5OSK - chains D and E of the 6 polymer chains in the assembly; structure by X-ray diffraction, 2.11 A resolution.

== Chain D ==
Name: Tubulin beta-2B chain
Source organism: Bos taurus
UniProtKB: Q6B856 (TBB2B_BOVIN); the author numbering skips numbers that UniProt does not, so the offset changes along the chain: 1-42 = UniProt 1-42; 45-360 = UniProt 43-358; 369-455 = UniProt 359-445
Amino-acid sequence (445 residues; each row starts with the number of its first residue; note: 10 numbers in that range are skipped by the numbering (no residue carries them; nothing is unmodelled there)):
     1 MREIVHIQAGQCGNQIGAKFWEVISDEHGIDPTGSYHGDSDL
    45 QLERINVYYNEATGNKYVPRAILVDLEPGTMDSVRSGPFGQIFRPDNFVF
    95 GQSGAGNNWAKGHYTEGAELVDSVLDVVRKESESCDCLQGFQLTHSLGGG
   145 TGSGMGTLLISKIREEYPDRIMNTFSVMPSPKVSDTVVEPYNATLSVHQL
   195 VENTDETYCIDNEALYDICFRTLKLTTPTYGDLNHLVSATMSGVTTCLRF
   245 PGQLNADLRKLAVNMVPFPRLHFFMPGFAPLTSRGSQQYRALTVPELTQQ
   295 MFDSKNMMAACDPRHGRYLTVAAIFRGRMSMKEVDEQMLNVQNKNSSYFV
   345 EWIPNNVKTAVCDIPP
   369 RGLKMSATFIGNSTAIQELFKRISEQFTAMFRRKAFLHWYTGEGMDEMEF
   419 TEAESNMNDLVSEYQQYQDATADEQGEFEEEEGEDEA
Not modelled in the structure: 1, 276-285, 442-455
Ion coordination: Mg2+: Gln11 (together with GDP)
Ligand contacts: GDP (guanosine-5'-diphosphate): Gly10, Gln11, Cys12, Gln15, Ile16, Asp69, Glu71, Asn101, Ser140, Gly142, Gly143, Gly144, Thr145, Gly146, Val171, Pro173, Val177, Ser178, Glu183, Asn206, Leu209, Tyr224, Leu227, Asn228, Val231
Curated features (UniProtKB/Swiss-Prot):
  - motif: Met1 to Ile4 (MREI motif)
  - binding site (GTP): Gln11, Glu71, Ser140, Gly144, Thr145, Gly146, Asn206, Asn228
  - binding site (Mg(2+)): Glu71
  - modified residue: Ser40 (Phosphoserine), Thr57 (Phosphothreonine), Lys60 (N6-acetyllysine), Ser174 (Phosphoserine), Thr287 (Phosphothreonine), Thr292 (Phosphothreonine), Arg320 (Omega-N-methylarginine), Glu448 (5-glutamyl polyglutamate)
  - cross-link (Glycyl lysine isopeptide (Lys-Gly)): Lys60 (interchain with G-Cter in ubiquitin), Lys326 (interchain with G-Cter in ubiquitin)
What the authors report for this chain:
  - binding site for the ligand A9Q: Cys241, Leu242, Leu255, Met259, Ala316, Asn349, Lys352, Ala354

== Chain E ==
Name: Stathmin-4
Source organism: Rattus norvegicus
UniProtKB: P63043 (STMN4_RAT); residues 5-145 here correspond to UniProt positions 49-189 (UniProt number = residue number + 44)
Amino-acid sequence (143 residues; numbered 3 to 145; the number before each row is that of its first residue):
     3 MADMEVIELNKCTSGQSFEVILKPPSFDGVPEFNASLPRRRDPSLEEIQK
    53 KLEAAEERRKYQEAELLKHLAEKREHEREVIQKAIEENNNFIKMAKEKLA
   103 QKMESNKENREAHLAAMLERLQEKDKHAEEVRKNKELKEEASR
Not modelled in the structure: 3-5, 29-43, 144-145
Sequence notes: initiating methionine (3); expression tag (4)
Curated features (UniProtKB/Swiss-Prot):
  - modified residue: Ser46 (Phosphoserine)

== How chain D and chain E interact ==
Contacting residue pairs (26; chain D residue first):
  Tyr108(D) with His129(E); Ala130(E), hydrophobic; Val133(E), hydrophobic; Arg134(E), hydrogen bond (backbone-side chain)
  Ala112(D) with Arg134(E)
  Ser155(D) with Leu123(E); Lys126(E), hydrogen bond
  Lys156(D) with Asp127(E), salt bridge
  Arg158(D) with Leu123(E)
  Glu159(D) with Leu120(E); Leu123(E); Gln124(E); Asp127(E)
  Pro162(D) with Met119(E)
  Gln193(D) with Lys126(E), hydrogen bond
  Asn197(D) with Leu123(E); Lys126(E), hydrogen bond
  Thr409(D) with Lys140(E), hydrogen bond (backbone-side chain)
  Gly410(D) with Lys137(E)
  Glu411(D) with Val133(E); Lys137(E), salt bridge
  Gly412(D) with Val133(E); Asn136(E), hydrogen bond (backbone-side chain); Lys137(E)
  Glu417(D) with His129(E), salt bridge; Val133(E)
Interface residues without a listed pair, chain D (17 interface residues in all): Thr109, Asp163, Met413
Interface residues without a listed pair, chain E (15 interface residues in all): Arg112, Leu116

== In short ==
17 residues of chain D face 15 of chain E across their interface; the contacts include 6 hydrogen bonds and 3
salt bridges. Polar pairs include Lys156(D)-Asp127(E), Glu411(D)-Lys137(E) and Glu417(D)-His129(E). Chain D
binds GDP. The paper reports a binding site for the ligand A9Q at Cys241(D), Leu242(D) and Leu255(D) among
others.
Chain D is Tubulin beta-2B chain (Bos taurus) and chain E is Stathmin-4 (Rattus norvegicus); the structure,
Tubulin-7j complex, was determined by X-ray diffraction.
